Entry 6UU2 (X-ray diffraction, 4.40 A resolution (low resolution: residue-level contacts below are approximate; hydrogen-bond / salt-bridge calls are withheld)); this record covers chains FFF and 222 of the 9 polymer chains in the assembly.

== Chain FFF ==
Molecule: RNA polymerase sigma factor RpoS
Source organism: Escherichia coli (strain K12)
UniProt: P13445 (RPOS_ECOLI); numbering as in UniProt (aligned over 1-328)
Sequence (336 residues; numbered 1 to 336; the number before each row is that of its first residue):
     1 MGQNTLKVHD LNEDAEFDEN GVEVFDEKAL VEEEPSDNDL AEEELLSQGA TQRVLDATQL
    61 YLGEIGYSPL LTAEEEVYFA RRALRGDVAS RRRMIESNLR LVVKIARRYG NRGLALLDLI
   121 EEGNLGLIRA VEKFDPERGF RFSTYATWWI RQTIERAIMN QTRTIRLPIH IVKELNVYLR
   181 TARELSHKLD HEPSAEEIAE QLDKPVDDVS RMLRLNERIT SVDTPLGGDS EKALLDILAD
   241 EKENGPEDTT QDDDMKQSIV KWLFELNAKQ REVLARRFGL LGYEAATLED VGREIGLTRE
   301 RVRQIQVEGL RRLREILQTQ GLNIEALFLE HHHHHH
Not modelled in the structure: 1-52, 330-336
Construct notes: conflict Gly2 (Ser in P13445), Glu33 (Gln in P13445); expression tag (329-336)
UniProt features mapped onto this chain:
  - DNA-binding region: Leu288 to Val307 (H-T-H motif)
  - region: Asp56 to Ala89 (Sigma-70 factor domain-1)
  - motif: Asp118 to Glu121 (Interaction with polymerase core subunit RpoC)
  - mutagenesis: Lys173 (K173E: Eliminates RpoS proteolysis. Lack of interaction with RssB), Glu174 (E174T: 2-fold increase in RpoS half-life. Does not affect interaction with RssB), Val177 (V177K: 3-fold increase in RpoS half-life), Tyr178 (Y178L: Does not affect RpoS half-life)

== Chain 222 ==
Molecule: Synthethic DNA 50-MER (promoter template strand)
Sequence (50 nucleotides; numbered 3 to 52; the number before each row is that of its first residue):
     3 TCCGCGTCAG ACTCGTAGGA TTATAGCATA CGTGAGGTGG GATGTCAAGG
Not modelled in the structure: 38-52

== How chain FFF and chain 222 interact ==
Pairs across the interface - 36 pairs, chain FFF then chain 222:
  Arg112(FFF) - DT24(222)
  Arg112(FFF) - DA25(222)
  Arg112(FFF) - DT26(222)
  Arg151(FFF) - DA27(222)
  Glu155(FFF) - DT26(222)
  Glu155(FFF) - DA27(222)
  Ile158(FFF) - DT26(222)
  Met159(FFF) - DT26(222)
  Thr162(FFF) - DA25(222)
  Thr162(FFF) - DT26(222)
  Arg163(FFF) - DA25(222)
  Arg163(FFF) - DT26(222)
  Val172(FFF) - DT26(222)
  Lys173(FFF) - DA27(222)
  Lys173(FFF) - DG28(222)
  Lys173(FFF) - DC29(222)
  Asn176(FFF) - DT26(222)
  Asn176(FFF) - DA27(222)
  Val177(FFF) - DG28(222)
  Arg180(FFF) - DT26(222)
  Arg180(FFF) - DA27(222)
  Arg180(FFF) - DG28(222)
  Arg183(FFF) - DA25(222)
  Arg183(FFF) - DT26(222)
  Arg218(FFF) - DT23(222)
  Arg218(FFF) - DT24(222)
  Arg218(FFF) - DA25(222)
  Thr224(FFF) - DG21(222)
  Pro225(FFF) - DG21(222)
  Leu226(FFF) - DA19(222)
  Leu226(FFF) - DG20(222)
  Leu226(FFF) - DG21(222)
  Gly227(FFF) - DA19(222)
  Gly227(FFF) - DG20(222)
  Glu231(FFF) - DG17(222)
  Lys232(FFF) - DT18(222)
Also at the interface, not in a pair above, chain FFF (25 interface residues in all): Asn111, Gln152, Leu179, Gly228, Asp229

== Summary ==
25 residues of chain FFF face 12 of chain 222 across their interface. Curated annotation (UniProt) lists 4
mutagenesis sites on chain FFF.
Chain FFF is RNA polymerase sigma factor RpoS (Escherichia coli (strain K12)) and chain 222 is Synthethic DNA
50-MER (promoter template strand); the structure, E. coli sigma-S transcription initiation complex with 3-nt
RNA ("Old" crystal soaked with GTP and ATP ..., was determined by X-ray diffraction, deposited together with
6UTV, 6UTW, 6UTX, 6UTY, 6UTZ, 6UU0 and 11 further entries.
